PDB entry 7B1Y | X-ray diffraction, 2.12 A resolution | chains A and B of the 8 polymer chains in the assembly

[Chain A (and B)]
Name: DtxR family iron (Metal) dependent repressor
Organism: Saccharopolyspora erythraea (strain ATCC 11635 / DSM 40517 / JCM 4748 / NBRC 13426 / NCIMB 8594 / NRRL 2338)
Notes: chain B of this document is another copy of the same molecule, construct and numbering; everything in this record applies to it too
UniProtKB: A0A2A9J1W2 (A0A2A9J1W2_SACEN); residues 1-231 here = UniProt positions 1-231
Amino-acid sequence (233 residues; row label = number of the first residue in the row; numbers below 1 keep their minus sign (Gly-1 is residue -1)):
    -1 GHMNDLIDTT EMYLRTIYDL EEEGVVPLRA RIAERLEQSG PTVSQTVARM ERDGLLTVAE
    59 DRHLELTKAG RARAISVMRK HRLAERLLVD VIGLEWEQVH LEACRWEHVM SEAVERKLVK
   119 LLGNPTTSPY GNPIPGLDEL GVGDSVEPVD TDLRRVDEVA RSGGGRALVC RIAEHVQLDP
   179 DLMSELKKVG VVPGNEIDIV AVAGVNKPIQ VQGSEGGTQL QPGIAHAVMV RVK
Unresolved in the structure: -1 to 2, 141-231 (chain B: -1 to 1, 141-145)
Construct notes: expression tag (-1 to 0)
Modified positions: Cys102 (3-sulfinoalanine; CSD)

[Chain A / chain B interface]
Contacting residue pairs - 33 pairs, chain A then chain B:
  Val89(A) with Val89(B), hydrophobic; Leu119(B)
  Ile90(A) with Lys115(B)
  Gly91(A) with Lys115(B)
  Leu92(A) with Val112(B), hydrophobic
  Glu93(A) with Lys115(B), salt bridge
  Gln96(A) with Ala111(B)
  Glu100(A) with Val107(B); Met108(B); Ser109(B), hydrogen bond; Val112(B)
  Arg103(A) with Val107(B), hydrogen bond (side chain-backbone); Ser109(B)
  Trp104(A) with Trp104(B), hydrophobic; Val107(B); Met108(B), hydrophobic; Val112(B), hydrophobic
  Val107(A) with Glu100(B); Arg103(B), hydrogen bond (backbone-side chain); Trp104(B); Val107(B), hydrophobic
  Met108(A) with Glu100(B); Trp104(B), hydrophobic
  Ser109(A) with Glu100(B), hydrogen bond; Arg103(B)
  Val112(A) with Leu92(B), hydrophobic; Glu100(B); Trp104(B), hydrophobic
  Lys115(A) with Ile90(B); Gly91(B), hydrogen bond (side chain-backbone); Glu93(B), salt bridge
  Leu116(A) with Ile90(B), hydrophobic
  Leu119(A) with Val89(B)
Other interface residues (no listed pair), chain A (20 interface residues in all): Ile5, Leu85, Leu86, Ala111
Other interface residues (no listed pair), chain B (20 interface residues in all): Ile5, Leu85, Leu86, Gln96, Leu116

[Overview]
The chain A/chain B interface involves 20 residues from each chain, with 5 hydrogen bonds and 2 salt bridges.
Among the polar pairs are Glu93(A)-Lys115(B), Glu100(A)-Ser109(B) and Arg103(A)-Val107(B).
Both chains are DtxR family iron (Metal) dependent repressor (Saccharopolyspora erythraea (strain ATCC 11635 /
DSM 40517 / JCM 4748 / NBRC 13426 / NCIMB 8594 / NRRL 2338)). Entry 7B1Y (DtxR-like iron-dependent regulator
IdeR complexed with cobalt and its consensus DNA-binding sequence) was determined by X-ray diffraction (same
publication as 7B1V, 7B20, 7B23, 7B24 and 7B25).
